8XGT - chains G and J of the 11 polymer chains in the assembly; structure by X-ray diffraction, 2.81 A resolution.

== Chain G (and J) ==
Protein: Glutaminyl-peptide cyclotransferase
Source organism: Homo sapiens
Notes: EC 2.3.2.5; chain J of this document is another copy of the same molecule, construct and numbering; everything in this record applies to it too
UniProtKB: Q16769 (QPCT_HUMAN); numbering as in UniProt (aligned over 33-361)
Amino-acid sequence (329 residues; each row starts with the number of its first residue):
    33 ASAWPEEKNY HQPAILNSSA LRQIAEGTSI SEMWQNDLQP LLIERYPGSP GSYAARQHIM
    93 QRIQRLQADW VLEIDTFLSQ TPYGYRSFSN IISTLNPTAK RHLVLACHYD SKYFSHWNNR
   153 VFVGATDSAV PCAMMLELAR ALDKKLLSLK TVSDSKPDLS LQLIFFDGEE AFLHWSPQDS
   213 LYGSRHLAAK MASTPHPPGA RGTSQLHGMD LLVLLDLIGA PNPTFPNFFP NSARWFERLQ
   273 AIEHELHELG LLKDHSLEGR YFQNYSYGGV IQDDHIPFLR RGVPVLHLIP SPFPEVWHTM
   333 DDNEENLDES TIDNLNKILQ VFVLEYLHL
Disordered / not traced: 183-188
Swiss-Prot annotation at these positions:
  - active site (Proton acceptor): Glu201, Asp248
  - binding site (Zn(2+)): Asp159, Glu202, His330
  - glycosylation (N-linked (GlcNAc...) asparagine): Asn49, Asn296
  - natural variant: Arg54 (R54W: Lowers activity by approximately 30%)
  - mutagenesis: Lys144 (K144A: Lowers activity by approximately 40%), Phe146 (F146A: Lowers activity by approximately 30%), Ser160 (S160A: Reduces activity by about 50%; S160G: Reduces activity by 96%), Glu201 (E201D: Reduces activity by about 98%; E201L/Q: Abolishes activity), Trp207 (W207L: Greatly lowers activity), Asp248 (D248A: Reduces activity by 99%; D248Q: Abolishes activity), Gln304 (Q304L: Lowers activity by approximately 35%), Asp305 (D305A/E/L: Abolishes activity; D305N: Reduces activity by 99%), His319 (H319L: Reduces activity by 87%), Phe325 (F325A: Greatly lowers activity), Trp329 (W329A: Abolishes activity)

== How chain G and chain J interact ==
Contacting residue pairs - 21 pairs, chain G then chain J:
  Tyr145(G) - Glu38(J)
  Phe146(G) - Glu38(J)
  Ser147(G) - Glu38(J)  hydrogen bond
  Trp149(G) - Tyr42(J)
  Leu205(G) - His239(J)
  His206(G) - Lys40(J)  hydrogen bond
  His206(G) - His239(J)
  His206(G) - Arg313(J)
  His206(G) - Gly314(J)
  Trp207(G) - Arg312(J)
  Trp207(G) - Gly314(J)
  Ser208(G) - Arg312(J)
  Tyr299(G) - Tyr299(J)
  Tyr299(G) - Gly300(J)
  Gly300(G) - Gly300(J)
  Gly301(G) - Gly300(J)  hydrogen bond (backbone-backbone)
  Gly301(G) - Gly301(J)
  Phe325(G) - Pro262(J)  hydrophobic
  Trp329(G) - Pro262(J)
  Trp329(G) - Asn263(J)
  Met332(G) - Tyr42(J)
Other interface residues (no listed pair), chain G (17 interface residues in all): Tyr115, Tyr297, Val302
Other interface residues (no listed pair), chain J (14 interface residues in all): Ala33, Ser298

== Overview ==
17 residues of chain G and 14 residues of chain J are in contact, with 3 hydrogen bonds. Polar pairs include
Ser147(G)-Glu38(J), His206(G)-Lys40(J) and Gly301(G)-Gly300(J). UniProt lists active-site residues Glu201(G)
and Asp248(G), 3 Zn2+-binding residues and 11 mutagenesis sites on chain G.
Both chains are Glutaminyl-peptide cyclotransferase (Homo sapiens). Entry 8XGT (Crystal structure of human
secretory glutaminyl cyclase in complex with
(Z)-3-((1H-benzo[d]imidazol-5-yl)methylene)-4-hydroxyindolin-2-one) was determined by X-ray diffraction
together with 8XFV, 8XGA, 8XGB and 8XGY from the same study.
